Entry 6QL9 (X-ray diffraction, 2.82 A resolution); this record covers chains G and H of the 12 polymer chains in the assembly.

Chain G:
Protein: Fatty acid synthase subunit beta
Source organism: Saccharomyces cerevisiae (strain ATCC 204508 / S288c)
Notes: EC 2.3.1.86, 4.2.1.59, 1.3.1.9, 2.3.1.38, 2.3.1.39, 3.1.2.14
UniProtKB: P07149 (FAS1_YEAST); numbering as in UniProt (aligned over 1-2051)
Chain sequence (2051 residues; numbered 1 to 2051; the number before each row is that of its first residue):
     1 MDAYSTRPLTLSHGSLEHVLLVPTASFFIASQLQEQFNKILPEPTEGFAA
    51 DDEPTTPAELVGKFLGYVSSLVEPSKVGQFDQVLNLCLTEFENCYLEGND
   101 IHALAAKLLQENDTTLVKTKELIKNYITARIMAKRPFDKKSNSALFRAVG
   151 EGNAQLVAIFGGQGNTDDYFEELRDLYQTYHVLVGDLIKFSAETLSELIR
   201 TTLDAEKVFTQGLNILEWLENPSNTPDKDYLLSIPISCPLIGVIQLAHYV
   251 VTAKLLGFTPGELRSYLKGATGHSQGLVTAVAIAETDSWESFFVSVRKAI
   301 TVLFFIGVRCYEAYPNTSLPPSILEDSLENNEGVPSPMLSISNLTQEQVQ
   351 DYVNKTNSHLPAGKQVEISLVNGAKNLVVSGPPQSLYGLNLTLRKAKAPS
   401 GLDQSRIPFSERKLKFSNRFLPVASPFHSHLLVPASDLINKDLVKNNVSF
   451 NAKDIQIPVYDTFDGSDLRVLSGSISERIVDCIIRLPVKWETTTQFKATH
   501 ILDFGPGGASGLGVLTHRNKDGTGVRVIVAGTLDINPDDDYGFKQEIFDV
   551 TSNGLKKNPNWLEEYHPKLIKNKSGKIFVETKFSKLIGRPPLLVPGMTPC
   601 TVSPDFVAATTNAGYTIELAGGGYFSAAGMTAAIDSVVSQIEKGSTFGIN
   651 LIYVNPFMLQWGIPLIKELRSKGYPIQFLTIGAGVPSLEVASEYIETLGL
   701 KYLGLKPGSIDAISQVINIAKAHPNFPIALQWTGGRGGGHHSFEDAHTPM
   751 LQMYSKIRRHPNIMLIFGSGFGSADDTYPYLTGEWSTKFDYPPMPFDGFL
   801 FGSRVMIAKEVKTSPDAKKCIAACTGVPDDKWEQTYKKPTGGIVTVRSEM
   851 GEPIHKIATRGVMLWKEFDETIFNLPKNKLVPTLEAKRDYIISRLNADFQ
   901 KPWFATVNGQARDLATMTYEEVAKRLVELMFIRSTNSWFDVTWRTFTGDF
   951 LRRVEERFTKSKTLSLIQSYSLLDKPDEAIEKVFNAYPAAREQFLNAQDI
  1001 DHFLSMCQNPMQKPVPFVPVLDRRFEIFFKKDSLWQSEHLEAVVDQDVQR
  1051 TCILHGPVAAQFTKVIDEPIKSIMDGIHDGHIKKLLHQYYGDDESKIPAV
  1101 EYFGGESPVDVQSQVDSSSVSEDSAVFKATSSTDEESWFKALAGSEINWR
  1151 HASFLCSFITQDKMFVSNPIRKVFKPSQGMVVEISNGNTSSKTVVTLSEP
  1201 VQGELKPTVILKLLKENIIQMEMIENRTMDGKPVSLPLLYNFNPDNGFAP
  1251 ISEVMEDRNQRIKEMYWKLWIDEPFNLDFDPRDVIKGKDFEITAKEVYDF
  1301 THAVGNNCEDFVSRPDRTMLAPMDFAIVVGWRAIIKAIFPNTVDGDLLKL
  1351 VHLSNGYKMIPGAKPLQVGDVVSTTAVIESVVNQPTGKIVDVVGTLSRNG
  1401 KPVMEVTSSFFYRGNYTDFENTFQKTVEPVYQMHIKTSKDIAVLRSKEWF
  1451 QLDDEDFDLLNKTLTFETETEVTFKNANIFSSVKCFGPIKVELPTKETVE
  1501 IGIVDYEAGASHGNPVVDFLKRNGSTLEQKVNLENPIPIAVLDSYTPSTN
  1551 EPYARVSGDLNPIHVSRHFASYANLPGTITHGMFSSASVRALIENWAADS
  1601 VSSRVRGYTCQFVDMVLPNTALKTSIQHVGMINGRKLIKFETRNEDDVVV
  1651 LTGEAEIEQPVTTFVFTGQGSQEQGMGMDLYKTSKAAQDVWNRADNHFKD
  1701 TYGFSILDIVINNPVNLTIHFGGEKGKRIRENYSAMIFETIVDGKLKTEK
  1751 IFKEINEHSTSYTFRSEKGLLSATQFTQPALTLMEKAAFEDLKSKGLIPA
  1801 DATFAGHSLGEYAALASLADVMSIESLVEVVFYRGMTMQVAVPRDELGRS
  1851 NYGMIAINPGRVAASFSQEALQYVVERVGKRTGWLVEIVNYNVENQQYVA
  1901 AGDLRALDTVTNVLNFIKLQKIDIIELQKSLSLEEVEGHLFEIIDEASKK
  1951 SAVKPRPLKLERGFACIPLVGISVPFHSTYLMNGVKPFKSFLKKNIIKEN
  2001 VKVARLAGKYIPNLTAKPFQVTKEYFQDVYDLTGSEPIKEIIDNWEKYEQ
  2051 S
Disordered / not traced: 1-4, 1111-1120, 2051
Curated features (UniProtKB/Swiss-Prot):
  - active site: S274 (For acetyltransferase activity), S1808 (For malonyltransferase activity)
  - modified residue: M1 (N-acetylmethionine), T733 (Phosphothreonine), S1121 (Phosphoserine)
  - cross-link: K1364 (Glycyl lysine isopeptide (Lys-Gly) (interchain with G-Cter in ubiquitin))
Ion coordination: Na+ site 1: I821, C824, A1060, T1063; Na+ site 2 near D913 (its only coordinating residue here); Na+ site 3: R957, T959 (shared with 1 residue of chain A)
Ligand contacts:
  - FMN (flavin mononucleotide): P595, G596, M597, T598, P599, C600, N650, I652, G682, K706, T733, R736, G737, G738, G739, S769, G770, F771, L800, F801, G802, S803, M806, L1054, H1055, G1056, A1059
  - malonate ion (MLI): G1668, Q1669, Q1778, S1808, L1809, R1834, M1838, F1976, H1977

Chain H:
Protein: Fatty acid synthase subunit beta
Source organism: Saccharomyces cerevisiae (strain ATCC 204508 / S288c)
Notes: EC 2.3.1.86, 4.2.1.59, 1.3.1.9, 2.3.1.38, 2.3.1.39, 3.1.2.14
UniProtKB: P07149 (FAS1_YEAST); numbering as in UniProt (aligned over 1-2051)
Chain sequence (2051 residues; each row starts with the number of its first residue):
     1 MDAYSTRPLTLSHGSLEHVLLVPTASFFIASQLQEQFNKILPEPTEGFAA
    51 DDEPTTPAELVGKFLGYVSSLVEPSKVGQFDQVLNLCLTEFENCYLEGND
   101 IHALAAKLLQENDTTLVKTKELIKNYITARIMAKRPFDKKSNSALFRAVG
   151 EGNAQLVAIFGGQGNTDDYFEELRDLYQTYHVLVGDLIKFSAETLSELIR
   201 TTLDAEKVFTQGLNILEWLENPSNTPDKDYLLSIPISCPLIGVIQLAHYV
   251 VTAKLLGFTPGELRSYLKGATGHSQGLVTAVAIAETDSWESFFVSVRKAI
   301 TVLFFIGVRCYEAYPNTSLPPSILEDSLENNEGVPSPMLSISNLTQEQVQ
   351 DYVNKTNSHLPAGKQVEISLVNGAKNLVVSGPPQSLYGLNLTLRKAKAPS
   401 GLDQSRIPFSERKLKFSNRFLPVASPFHSHLLVPASDLINKDLVKNNVSF
   451 NAKDIQIPVYDTFDGSDLRVLSGSISERIVDCIIRLPVKWETTTQFKATH
   501 ILDFGPGGASGLGVLTHRNKDGTGVRVIVAGTLDINPDDDYGFKQEIFDV
   551 TSNGLKKNPNWLEEYHPKLIKNKSGKIFVETKFSKLIGRPPLLVPGMTPC
   601 TVSPDFVAATTNAGYTIELAGGGYFSAAGMTAAIDSVVSQIEKGSTFGIN
   651 LIYVNPFMLQWGIPLIKELRSKGYPIQFLTIGAGVPSLEVASEYIETLGL
   701 KYLGLKPGSIDAISQVINIAKAHPNFPIALQWTGGRGGGHHSFEDAHTPM
   751 LQMYSKIRRHPNIMLIFGSGFGSADDTYPYLTGEWSTKFDYPPMPFDGFL
   801 FGSRVMIAKEVKTSPDAKKCIAACTGVPDDKWEQTYKKPTGGIVTVRSEM
   851 GEPIHKIATRGVMLWKEFDETIFNLPKNKLVPTLEAKRDYIISRLNADFQ
   901 KPWFATVNGQARDLATMTYEEVAKRLVELMFIRSTNSWFDVTWRTFTGDF
   951 LRRVEERFTKSKTLSLIQSYSLLDKPDEAIEKVFNAYPAAREQFLNAQDI
  1001 DHFLSMCQNPMQKPVPFVPVLDRRFEIFFKKDSLWQSEHLEAVVDQDVQR
  1051 TCILHGPVAAQFTKVIDEPIKSIMDGIHDGHIKKLLHQYYGDDESKIPAV
  1101 EYFGGESPVDVQSQVDSSSVSEDSAVFKATSSTDEESWFKALAGSEINWR
  1151 HASFLCSFITQDKMFVSNPIRKVFKPSQGMVVEISNGNTSSKTVVTLSEP
  1201 VQGELKPTVILKLLKENIIQMEMIENRTMDGKPVSLPLLYNFNPDNGFAP
  1251 ISEVMEDRNQRIKEMYWKLWIDEPFNLDFDPRDVIKGKDFEITAKEVYDF
  1301 THAVGNNCEDFVSRPDRTMLAPMDFAIVVGWRAIIKAIFPNTVDGDLLKL
  1351 VHLSNGYKMIPGAKPLQVGDVVSTTAVIESVVNQPTGKIVDVVGTLSRNG
  1401 KPVMEVTSSFFYRGNYTDFENTFQKTVEPVYQMHIKTSKDIAVLRSKEWF
  1451 QLDDEDFDLLNKTLTFETETEVTFKNANIFSSVKCFGPIKVELPTKETVE
  1501 IGIVDYEAGASHGNPVVDFLKRNGSTLEQKVNLENPIPIAVLDSYTPSTN
  1551 EPYARVSGDLNPIHVSRHFASYANLPGTITHGMFSSASVRALIENWAADS
  1601 VSSRVRGYTCQFVDMVLPNTALKTSIQHVGMINGRKLIKFETRNEDDVVV
  1651 LTGEAEIEQPVTTFVFTGQGSQEQGMGMDLYKTSKAAQDVWNRADNHFKD
  1701 TYGFSILDIVINNPVNLTIHFGGEKGKRIRENYSAMIFETIVDGKLKTEK
  1751 IFKEINEHSTSYTFRSEKGLLSATQFTQPALTLMEKAAFEDLKSKGLIPA
  1801 DATFAGHSLGEYAALASLADVMSIESLVEVVFYRGMTMQVAVPRDELGRS
  1851 NYGMIAINPGRVAASFSQEALQYVVERVGKRTGWLVEIVNYNVENQQYVA
  1901 AGDLRALDTVTNVLNFIKLQKIDIIELQKSLSLEEVEGHLFEIIDEASKK
  1951 SAVKPRPLKLERGFACIPLVGISVPFHSTYLMNGVKPFKSFLKKNIIKEN
  2001 VKVARLAGKYIPNLTAKPFQVTKEYFQDVYDLTGSEPIKEIIDNWEKYEQ
  2051 S
Disordered / not traced: 1-3, 1111-1122, 2051
Modified residues: S1808 ((2S)-2-azanyl-3-(3-oxidanyl-3-oxidanylidene-propanoyl)oxy-propanoic acid; J8W)
Curated features (UniProtKB/Swiss-Prot):
  - active site: S274 (For acetyltransferase activity)
  - modified residue: M1 (N-acetylmethionine), T733 (Phosphothreonine), S1121 (Phosphoserine)
  - cross-link: K1364 (Glycyl lysine isopeptide (Lys-Gly) (interchain with G-Cter in ubiquitin))
Ion coordination: Na+ site 1: I821, A822, C824, A1060, T1063; Na+ site 2 near D913 (its only coordinating residue here); Na+ site 3: R957, T959 (shared with 1 residue of chain B)
Ligand contacts: FMN (flavin mononucleotide): P595, G596, M597, T598, P599, C600, N650, I652, G682, A683, K706, T733, R736, G737, G738, G739, S769, G770, F771, L800, F801, G802, S803, M806, L1054, H1055, G1056, A1059

How chain G and chain H interact:
Pairs across the interface (22; chain G residue first):
  F28(G) - R7(H)  hydrogen bond (backbone-side chain)
  F28(G) - T24(H)
  Q32(G) - R7(H)
  Q32(G) - P8(H)
  Q36(G) - P8(H)
  K207(G) - K1295(H)
  K207(G) - Y1298(H)
  K207(G) - D1299(H)  salt bridge
  Y314(G) - R1314(H)
  P315(G) - R1314(H)  hydrogen bond (backbone-side chain)
  T317(G) - N1307(H)
  T317(G) - E1309(H)
  T317(G) - V1312(H)
  T317(G) - R1314(H)  hydrogen bond
  S318(G) - N1307(H)  hydrogen bond (backbone-backbone)
  S318(G) - N1595(H)  hydrogen bond
  S318(G) - S1600(H)
  P320(G) - D1599(H)
  P321(G) - N1595(H)
  P321(G) - W1596(H)  hydrophobic
  P321(G) - D1599(H)
  S322(G) - D1599(H)  hydrogen bond
Other interface residues (no listed pair), chain G (15 interface residues in all): S31, E35, N316, L319
Other interface residues (no listed pair), chain H (16 interface residues in all): H1302, C1308

Summary:
The interface between chain G and chain H involves 15 residues on one side and 16 on the other, with 6
hydrogen bonds and 1 salt bridge. Among the polar pairs are K207(G)-D1299(H), F28(G)-R7(H) and
P315(G)-R1314(H). Chain G binds flavin mononucleotide and malonate ion.
Chain G is Fatty acid synthase subunit beta and chain H is Fatty acid synthase subunit beta, both from
Saccharomyces cerevisiae (strain ATCC 204508 / S288c); the structure, Structure of Fatty acid synthase complex
from Saccharomyces cerevisiae at 2.9 Angstrom, was determined by X-ray diffraction (same publication as 6QL5,
6QL6 and 6QL7).
